Entry 6X67 (electron microscopy, 3.47 A resolution); this record covers chains D and E of the 8 polymer chains in the assembly.

# Chain D
Name: Transposase
Organism: Trichoplusia ni
UniProtKB: Q283G1 (Q283G1_TRINI); residues 1-594 here = UniProt positions 1-594
Sequence (594 residues; numbered 1 to 594; the number before each row is that of its first residue):
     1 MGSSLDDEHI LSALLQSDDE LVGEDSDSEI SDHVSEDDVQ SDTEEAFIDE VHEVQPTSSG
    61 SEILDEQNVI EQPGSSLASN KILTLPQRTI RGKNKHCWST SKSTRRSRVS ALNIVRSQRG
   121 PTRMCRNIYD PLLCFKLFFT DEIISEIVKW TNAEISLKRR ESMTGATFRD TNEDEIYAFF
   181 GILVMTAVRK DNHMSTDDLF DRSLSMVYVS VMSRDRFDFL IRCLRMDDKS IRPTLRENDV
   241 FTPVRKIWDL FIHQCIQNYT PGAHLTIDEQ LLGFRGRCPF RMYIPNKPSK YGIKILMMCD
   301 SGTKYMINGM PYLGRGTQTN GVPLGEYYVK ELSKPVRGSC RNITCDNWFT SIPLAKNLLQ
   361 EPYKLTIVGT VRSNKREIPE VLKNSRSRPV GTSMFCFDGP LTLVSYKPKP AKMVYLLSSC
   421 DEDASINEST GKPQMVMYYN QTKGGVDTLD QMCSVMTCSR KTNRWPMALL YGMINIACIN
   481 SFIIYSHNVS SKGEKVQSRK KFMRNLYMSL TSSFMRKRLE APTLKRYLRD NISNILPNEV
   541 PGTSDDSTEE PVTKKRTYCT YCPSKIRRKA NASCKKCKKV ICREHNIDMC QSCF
Not modelled in the structure: 1-116
Sequence notes: variant Lys500 (Glu in Q283G1)
Bound ions: Ca2+ site 1: Asp197, Asp218; Ca2+ site 2: Asp268, Asp346 (shared with 1 residue of chain F); Zn2+ site 1: Cys559, Cys562, Cys582, His585; Zn2+ site 2: Cys574, Cys577, Cys590, Cys593
From the paper describing this entry:
  - catalytic residues: Asp268, Asp346, Asp447
  - binding site for the 47-nt DNA strand: Arg372
  - binding site for the 47-nt DNA strand: Arg376
  - mutagenesis - R372A/K375A: decreased catalytic activity on flanking target DNA (citing earlier work)

# Chain E
Molecule: 37-nt DNA strand
Sequence (37 nucleotides; row label = number of the first residue in the row; numbers below 1 keep their minus sign (DG-1 is residue -1)):
    -1 GGCCCTAGAA AGATAGTCTG CGTAAAATTG ACGCATG

# Chain D / chain E interface
Contacting residue pairs (14; chain D residue first):
  Lys432(D) - DC2(E)  salt bridge to the phosphate
  Asn440(D) - DC3(E)  sugar contact
  Lys443(D) - DC2(E)  hydrogen bond to the base
  Gln451(D) - DT4(E)  hydrogen bond to the base
  Gln451(D) - DA5(E)  sugar contact
  Met452(D) - DA5(E)  sugar contact
  Arg499(D) - DG6(E)  salt bridge to the phosphate
  Lys500(D) - DG6(E)  hydrogen bond to the phosphate
  Lys500(D) - DA7(E)  salt bridge to the phosphate
  Arg568(D) - DG28(E)  salt bridge to the phosphate
  Arg568(D) - DA29(E)  salt bridge to the phosphate
  Asn571(D) - DT27(E)  hydrogen bond to the phosphate
  Arg583(D) - DT27(E)  salt bridge to the phosphate
  Arg583(D) - DG28(E)  phosphate contact
Interface residues without a listed pair, chain D (15 interface residues in all): Lys304, Thr448, Val455, Ile566, Lys569

# Overview
Chain D and chain E form an interface of 15 and 9 residues respectively, with 4 hydrogen bonds and 6 salt
bridges. Polar pairs include Lys443(D)-DC2(E), Gln451(D)-DT4(E) and Lys500(D)-DG6(E). Asp197(D) and Asp218(D)
coordinate Ca2+ site 1. From the paper: catalytic residues Asp268(D), Asp346(D) and Asp447(D); R372A/K375A of
chain D reduce catalytic activity on flanking target DNA.
Chain D is Transposase (Trichoplusia ni) and chain E is a 37-nt DNA strand; the structure, Cryo-EM structure
of piggyBac transposase strand transfer complex (STC), was determined by electron microscopy, deposited
together with 6X68.
